5W2C - chains A and C of the 3 polymer chains in the assembly; structure by X-ray diffraction, 2.50 A resolution.

[Chain A]
Molecule: DNA polymerase kappa
Organism: Homo sapiens
Notes: EC 2.7.7.7
UniProt: Q9UBT6 (POLK_HUMAN); residues 1-526 here = UniProt positions 1-526
Amino-acid sequence (551 residues; numbered -24 to 526; the number before each row is that of its first residue; numbers below 1 keep their minus sign (Met-24 is residue -24)):
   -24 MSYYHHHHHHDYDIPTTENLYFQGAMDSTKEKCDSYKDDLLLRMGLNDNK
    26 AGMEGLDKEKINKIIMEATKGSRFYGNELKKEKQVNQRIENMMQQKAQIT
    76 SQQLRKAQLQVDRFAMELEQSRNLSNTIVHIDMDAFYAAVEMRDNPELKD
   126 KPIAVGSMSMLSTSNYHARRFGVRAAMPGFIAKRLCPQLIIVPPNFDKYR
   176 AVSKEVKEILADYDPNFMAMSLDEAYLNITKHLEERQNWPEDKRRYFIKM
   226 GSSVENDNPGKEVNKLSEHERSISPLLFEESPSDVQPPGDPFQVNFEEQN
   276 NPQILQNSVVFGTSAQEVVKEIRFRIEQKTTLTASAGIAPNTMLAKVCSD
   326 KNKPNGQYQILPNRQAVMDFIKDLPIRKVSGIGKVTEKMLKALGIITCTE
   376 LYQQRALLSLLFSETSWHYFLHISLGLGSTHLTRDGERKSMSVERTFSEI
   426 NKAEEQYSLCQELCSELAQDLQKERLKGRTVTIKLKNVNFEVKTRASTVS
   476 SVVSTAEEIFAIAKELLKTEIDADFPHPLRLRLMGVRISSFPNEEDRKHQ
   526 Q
Disordered / not traced: -24 to 30, 225-281, 519-526
Differences from the reference sequence: initiating methionine (-24); expression tag (-23 to 0)
Bound ions: Mg2+ site 1: Asp107, Met108, Asp198 (together with DZ4); Mg2+ site 2: Asp198, Glu199 (together with DZ4); Mg2+ site 3: Arg352, Val354, Ile357 (shared with DA12(C) of chain C)
Ligand contacts: DZ4 (2'-deoxy-5'-O-[(R)-hydroxy{[(R)-hydroxy(phosphonooxy)phosphoryl]amino}phosphoryl]adenosine): Asp107, Met108, Asp109, Ala110, Phe111, Tyr112, Ser137, Thr138, Tyr141, Arg144, Ala150, Ala151, Asp198, Lys328

[Chain C]
Molecule: 9-nt DNA strand
Sequence (9 nucleotides; row label = number of the first residue in the row):
     5 CGGATCGAC
Bound ions: Mg2+: DA12 (shared with Arg352(A), Val354(A), Ile357(A) of chain A)

[How chain A and chain C interact]
Residue-residue contacts - 30 pairs, chain A then chain C:
  Gln59(A) - DT9(C)  phosphate contact
  Val60(A) - DC10(C)  phosphate contact
  Arg63(A) - DT9(C)  phosphate contact
  Arg63(A) - DC10(C)  salt bridge to the phosphate
  Ser196(A) - DC13(C)  hydrogen bond to the phosphate
  Asp198(A) - DC13(C)  phosphate contact
  Glu199(A) - DC13(C)  phosphate contact
  Lys321(A) - DA12(C)  phosphate contact
  Lys321(A) - DC13(C)  salt bridge to the phosphate
  Val354(A) - DA12(C)  phosphate contact
  Ser355(A) - DA12(C)  sugar contact
  Gly356(A) - DG11(C)  sugar contact
  Gly356(A) - DA12(C)  hydrogen bond to the phosphate
  Ile357(A) - DA12(C)  phosphate contact
  Gly358(A) - DG11(C)  hydrogen bond to the phosphate
  Lys359(A) - DG11(C)  hydrogen bond to the phosphate
  Val360(A) - DC10(C)  phosphate contact
  Val360(A) - DG11(C)  hydrogen bond to the phosphate
  Thr361(A) - DC10(C)  phosphate contact
  Thr361(A) - DG11(C)  hydrogen bond to the phosphate
  Arg454(A) - DC5(C)  salt bridge to the phosphate
  Lys468(A) - DA8(C)  phosphate contact
  Thr469(A) - DG7(C)  sugar contact
  Thr469(A) - DA8(C)  hydrogen bond to the phosphate
  Arg470(A) - DG7(C)  salt bridge to the phosphate
  Arg470(A) - DA8(C)  salt bridge to the phosphate
  Ala471(A) - DG7(C)  hydrogen bond to the phosphate
  Ser472(A) - DG6(C)  phosphate contact
  Thr473(A) - DC5(C)  sugar contact
  Thr473(A) - DG6(C)  hydrogen bond to the phosphate
Interface residues without a listed pair, chain A (25 interface residues in all): Arg352, Thr455, Val467

[In short]
The interface between chain A and chain C involves 25 residues on one side and 9 on the other, with 9 hydrogen
bonds and 5 salt bridges. Polar contacts include Ser196(A)-DC13(C), Gly356(A)-DA12(C) and Gly358(A)-DG11(C).
Chain A binds compound DZ4.
Here chain A is DNA polymerase kappa (Homo sapiens) and chain C is a 9-nt DNA strand. Entry 5W2C (Structure of
human DNA polymerase kappa in complex with Lucidin-derived DNA adduct and incoming dAMPNPP) was determined by
X-ray diffraction (same publication as 5W2A).
